Entry 6OHQ (X-ray diffraction, 2.69 A resolution); this record covers chain A.

[Chain A]
Molecule: Phospholipase D2
Organism: Homo sapiens
Notes: EC 3.1.4.4
UniProtKB: O14939 (PLD2_HUMAN); residues 294-933 here = UniProt positions 294-933
Chain sequence (640 residues; numbered 294 to 933; the number before each row is that of its first residue):
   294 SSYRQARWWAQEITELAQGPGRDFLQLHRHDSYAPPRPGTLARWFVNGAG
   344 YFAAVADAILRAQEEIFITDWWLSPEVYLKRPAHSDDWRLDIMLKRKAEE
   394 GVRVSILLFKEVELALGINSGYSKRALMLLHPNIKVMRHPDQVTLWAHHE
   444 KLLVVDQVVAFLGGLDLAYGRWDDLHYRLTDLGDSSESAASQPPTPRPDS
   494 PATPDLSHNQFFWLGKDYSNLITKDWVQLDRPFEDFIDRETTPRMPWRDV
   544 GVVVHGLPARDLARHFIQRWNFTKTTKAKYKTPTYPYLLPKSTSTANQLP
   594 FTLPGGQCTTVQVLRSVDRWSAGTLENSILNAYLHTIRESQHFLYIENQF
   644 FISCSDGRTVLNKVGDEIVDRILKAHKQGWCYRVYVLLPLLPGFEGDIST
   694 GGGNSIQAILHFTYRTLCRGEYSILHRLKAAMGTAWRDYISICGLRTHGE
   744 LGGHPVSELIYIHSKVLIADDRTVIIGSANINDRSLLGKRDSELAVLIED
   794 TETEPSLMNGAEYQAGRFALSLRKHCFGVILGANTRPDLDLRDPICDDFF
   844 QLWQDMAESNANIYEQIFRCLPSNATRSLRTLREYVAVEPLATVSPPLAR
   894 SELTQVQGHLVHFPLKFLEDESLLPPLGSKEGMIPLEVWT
Disordered / not traced: 294-314, 407-408, 477-497, 591-597, 826-829, 920-924
Residues lining bound ligands: MKA (4-fluoro-N-{(2S)-1-[4-(2-oxo-2,3-dihydro-1H-benzimidazol-1-yl)piperidin-1-yl]propan-2-yl}benzamide): Trp-364, Trp-365, Leu-409, Gly-410, Ile-411, Ala-440, His-442, Arg-464, Leu-514, Asp-518, Trp-519, Trp-540, Gln-642, Phe-643, Gly-686, Phe-687, Tyr-754, His-756, Asn-773, Arg-777, Asp-784

[In short]
Ligands of chain A: compound MKA.
Chain A is Phospholipase D2 (Homo sapiens); the structure, Structure of compound 4 bound human Phospholipase
D2 catalytic domain, was determined by X-ray diffraction (same publication as 6OHM, 6OHO, 6OHP, 6OHR and
6OHS).
